PDB entry 8YAH | electron microscopy, 3.30 A resolution | chains A and B of the 5 polymer chains in the assembly

# Chain A
Molecule: AP-5 complex subunit zeta-1
Source organism: Mus musculus
Reference sequence: Q3U829 (AP5Z1_MOUSE); residues 3-808 here correspond to UniProt positions 2-807 (UniProt number = residue number - 1)
Amino-acid sequence (808 residues; row label = number of the first residue in the row):
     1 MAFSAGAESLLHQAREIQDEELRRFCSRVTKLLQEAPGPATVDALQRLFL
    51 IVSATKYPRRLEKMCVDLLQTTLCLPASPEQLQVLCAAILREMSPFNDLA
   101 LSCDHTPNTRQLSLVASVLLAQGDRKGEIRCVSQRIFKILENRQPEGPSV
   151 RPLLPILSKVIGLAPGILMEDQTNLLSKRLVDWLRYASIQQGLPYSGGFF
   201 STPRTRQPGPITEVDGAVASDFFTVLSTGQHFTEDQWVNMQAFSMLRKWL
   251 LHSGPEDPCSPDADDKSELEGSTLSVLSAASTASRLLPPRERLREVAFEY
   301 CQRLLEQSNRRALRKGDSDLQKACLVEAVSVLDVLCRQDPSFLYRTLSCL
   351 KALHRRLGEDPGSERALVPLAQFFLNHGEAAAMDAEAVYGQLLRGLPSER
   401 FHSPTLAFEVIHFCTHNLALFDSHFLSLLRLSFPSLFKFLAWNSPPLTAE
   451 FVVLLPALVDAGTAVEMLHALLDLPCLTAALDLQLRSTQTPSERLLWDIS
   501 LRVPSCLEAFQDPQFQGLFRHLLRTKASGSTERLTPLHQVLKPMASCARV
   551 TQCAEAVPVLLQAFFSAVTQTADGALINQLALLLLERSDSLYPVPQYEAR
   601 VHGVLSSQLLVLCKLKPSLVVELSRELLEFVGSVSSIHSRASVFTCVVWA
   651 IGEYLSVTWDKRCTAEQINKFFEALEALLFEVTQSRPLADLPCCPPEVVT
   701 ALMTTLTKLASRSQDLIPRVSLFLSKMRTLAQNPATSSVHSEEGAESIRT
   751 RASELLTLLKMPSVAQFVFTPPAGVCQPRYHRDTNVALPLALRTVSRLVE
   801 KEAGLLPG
Disordered / not traced: 1, 145-148, 186-222, 227-232, 254-288, 308-316, 378-381, 659-660, 684-691, 733-743, 789-808
Construct notes: initiating methionine (1); expression tag (2)

# Chain B
Molecule: AP-5 complex subunit beta-1
Source organism: Homo sapiens
Reference sequence: Q2VPB7 (AP5B1_HUMAN); residues 1-878 here = UniProt positions 1-878
Amino-acid sequence (878 residues; row label = number of the first residue in the row):
     1 MGPLSRDAWAQRLGAFRASPSAFMAGPEGEDLGRDLLSDLRSEKLSEQTK
    51 VSLLALSMEYPAQLWPDASAAEVAATSLLDTLVLLPPRPSALRRPLLLAA
   101 TTALAAGGALGPTSGASCRLLPLLLGLAAGSDLGRGFVPASEQRPLQATA
   151 CECLRELESCKPGLLGGSLGLLRGLLGQEGPVQPLSLLLALALRNTLVLQ
   201 SRVGAGLGGLLTDKVSPTGGGPWDWTLVEEGDGRLQPQAPSWPAAEEGEG
   251 ERSLTAREHSPEEARELRAAVIQLLDTSYLLTPVAQAQLLWLLGWALRGL
   301 QGQPPALFKPQLVRLLGTAQLTLLHAMLALKAAFGEALFTAQDEALLLRR
   351 LTLAAQHPALPPPTHLFYLHCVLSFPENWPLGPEGEEAAPLLLGPQLCRG
   401 LLPSLLHDPMALLARLHLLCLLCAEEEEEEKGQLPSPRHYLEELLAGLRQ
   451 RAALDGGPRALATLCFQASYLVACCLAGQPTVLTPLIHGLAQLYQARPML
   501 APHFVDLLDQVDSELREPLKVVLRQVVVSRPGRDEALCWHLQMLAKVADG
   551 DAQSATLNFLQAAAAHCTNWDLQQGLLRVCRALLRAGVRGGLVDLLQVLA
   601 RQLEDPDGRDHARLYYILLAHLAAPKLGVALGPSLAAPALASSLVAENQG
   651 FVAALMVQEAPALVRLSLGSHRVKGPLPVLKLQPEALEPIYSLELRFRVE
   701 GQLYAPLEAVHVPCLCPGRPARPLLLPLQPRCPAPARLDVHALYTTSTGL
   751 TCHAHLPPLFVNFADLFLPFPQPPEGAGLGFFEELWDSCLPEGAESRVWC
   801 PLGPQGLEGLVSRHLEPFVVVAQPPTSYCVAIHLPPDSKLLLRLEAALAD
   851 GVPVALRTDDWAVLPLAGDYLRGLAAAV
Disordered / not traced: 1-6, 131-141, 213-222, 230-260, 301-302, 381-393, 427-433, 632-878

# Interface between chain A and chain B
Residue-residue contacts (15):
  Leu610(A) - Pro606(B)
  Leu610(A) - Arg609(B)
  Glu697(A) - Trp570(B)
  Thr700(A) - Trp570(B)
  Thr700(A) - Asp607(B)
  Ala701(A) - Asp607(B)
  Ser747(A) - Trp570(B)
  Arg751(A) - His611(B)
  Val775(A) - Gln597(B)  hydrogen bond (backbone-side chain)
  Val775(A) - Arg613(B)  hydrogen bond (backbone-side chain)
  Val775(A) - Tyr616(B)  hydrophobic
  Cys776(A) - Gln597(B)  hydrogen bond (backbone-side chain)
  Cys776(A) - Arg613(B)
  Gln777(A) - Gln597(B)  hydrogen bond (backbone-side chain)
  Pro778(A) - Gln597(B)
Interface residues without a listed pair, chain A (16 interface residues in all): Thr645, Cys646, Trp649, Pro696, Thr757, Val768
Interface residues without a listed pair, chain B (12 interface residues in all): Asp594, Glu604, Ile617, Ala630

# Overview
16 residues of chain A face 12 of chain B across their interface, with 4 hydrogen bonds. Among the polar pairs
are Val775(A)-Gln597(B), Val775(A)-Arg613(B) and Cys776(A)-Gln597(B).
Here chain A is AP-5 complex subunit zeta-1 (Mus musculus) and chain B is AP-5 complex subunit beta-1 (Homo
sapiens). Entry 8YAH (full length AP5 complex bound to SPG11-SPG15) was determined by electron microscopy
together with 8YAB and 8YAD from the same study.
